PDB entry 4WO6 | X-ray diffraction, 2.00 A resolution | chain A

== Chain A ==
Name: Lysozyme C
Organism: Gallus gallus
Notes: EC 3.2.1.17
Reference sequence: P00698 (LYSC_CHICK); residues 1-129 here correspond to UniProt positions 19-147 (UniProt number = residue number + 18)
Chain sequence (129 residues; numbered 1 to 129; the number before each row is that of its first residue):
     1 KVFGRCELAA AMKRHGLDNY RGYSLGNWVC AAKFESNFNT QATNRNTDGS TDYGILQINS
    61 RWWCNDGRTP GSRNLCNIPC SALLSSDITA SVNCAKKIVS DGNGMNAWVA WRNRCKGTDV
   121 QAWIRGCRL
UniProt features mapped onto this chain:
  - active site: Glu35, Asp52
  - binding site (substrate): Asp101
Cystine bridges: Cys6-Cys127, Cys30-Cys115, Cys64-Cys80, Cys76-Cys94
Metal / ion sites: Na+: Ser60, Cys64, Ser72, Arg73

== In short ==
Ser60, Cys64, Ser72 and Arg73 form the Na+ site. Curated annotation (UniProt) lists active-site residues Glu35
and Asp52 and substrate-binding residue Asp101.
Chain A is Lysozyme C (Gallus gallus); the structure, Lysozyme Pre-surface acoustic wave, was determined by
X-ray diffraction (same publication as 4WO9, 4WOA, 4WOB and 4WOC).
